PDB entry 8BQQ | X-ray diffraction, 1.57 A resolution | chain A

# Chain A
Protein: Lysozyme C
From: Gallus gallus
Notes: EC 3.2.1.17
UniProtKB: P00698 (LYSC_CHICK); residues 1-129 here correspond to UniProt positions 19-147 (UniProt number = residue number + 18)
Amino-acid sequence (129 residues; each row starts with the number of its first residue):
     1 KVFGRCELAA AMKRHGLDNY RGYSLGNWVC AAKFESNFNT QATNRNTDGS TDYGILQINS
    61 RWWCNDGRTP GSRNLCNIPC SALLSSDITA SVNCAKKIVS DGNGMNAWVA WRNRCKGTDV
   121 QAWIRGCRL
UniProt features mapped onto this chain:
  - active site: E35, D52
  - binding site (substrate): D101
Cystine bridges: C6-C127, C30-C115, C64-C80, C76-C94
Small-molecule neighbours: Mn-Mo(6)-N(2)-O(24)-C(8) cluster (RJU): K13, D18, N19, S24, L25, G26, Q121, I124, L129

# Overview
Chain A binds Mn-Mo(6)-N(2)-O(24)-C(8) cluster. UniProt lists active-site residues E35 and D52 and
substrate-binding residue D101.
Chain A is Lysozyme C (Gallus gallus); the structure, Hen Egg-White Lysozyme (HEWL) complexed with
amine-functionalised Anderson-Evans polyoxometalate, was determined by X-ray diffraction (same publication as
8BQP, 8BQR and 8BQT).
